6M7P - chains A and P of the 3 polymer chains in the assembly; structure by X-ray diffraction, 1.75 A resolution.

# Chain A
Name: DNA polymerase eta
Organism: Homo sapiens
Notes: EC 2.7.7.7
UniProt: Q9Y253 (POLH_HUMAN); residues 1-432 here = UniProt positions 1-432
Amino-acid sequence (435 residues; row label = number of the first residue in the row; numbers below 1 keep their minus sign (Gly-2 is residue -2)):
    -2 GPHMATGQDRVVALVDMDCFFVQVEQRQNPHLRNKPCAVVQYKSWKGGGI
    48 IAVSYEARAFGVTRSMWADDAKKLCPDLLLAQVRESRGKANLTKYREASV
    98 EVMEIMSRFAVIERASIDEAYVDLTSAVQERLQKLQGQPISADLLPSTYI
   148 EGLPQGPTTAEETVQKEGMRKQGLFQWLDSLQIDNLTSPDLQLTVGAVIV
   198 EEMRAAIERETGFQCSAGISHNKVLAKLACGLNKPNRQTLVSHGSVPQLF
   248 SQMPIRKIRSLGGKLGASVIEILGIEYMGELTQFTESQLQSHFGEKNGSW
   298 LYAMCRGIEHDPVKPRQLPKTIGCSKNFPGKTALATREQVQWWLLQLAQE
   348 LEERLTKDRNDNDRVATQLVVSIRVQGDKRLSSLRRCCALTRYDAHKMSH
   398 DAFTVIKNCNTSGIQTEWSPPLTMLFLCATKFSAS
Unresolved in the structure: 155-158, 410-412
Differences from the reference sequence: expression tag (-2 to 0)
Metal / ion sites: Mg2+ site 1: Asp13, Met14, Asp115 (together with DZ4); Mg2+ site 2: Asp13, Asp115, Glu116 (together with DZ4) (shared with DG9(P) of chain P)
Small-molecule neighbours: DZ4 (2'-deoxy-5'-O-[(R)-hydroxy{[(R)-hydroxy(phosphonooxy)phosphoryl]amino}phosphoryl]adenosine): Asp13, Met14, Asp15, Cys16, Phe17, Phe18, Ile48, Ala49, Tyr52, Arg55, Arg61, Ile114, Asp115, Glu116, Lys231
Curated features (UniProtKB/Swiss-Prot):
  - binding site (Mg(2+)): Asp13, Met14, Asp115, Glu116
  - binding site (Mn(2+)): Asp13, Met14, Asp115, Glu116
  - binding site (a 2'-deoxyribonucleoside 5'-triphosphate): Arg61
  - natural variant: Val37 (deletion: In XPV), Leu75 (deletion: In XPV), Arg93 (R93P: In XPV), Arg111 (R111H: In XPV), Thr122 (T122P: In XPV), Gly153 (G153D: In a breast cancer sample), Thr191 (T191P: In XPV), Gly263 (G263V: In XPV), Val266 (V266D: In XPV), Gly295 (G295R: In XPV), Arg361 (R361S: In XPV)
  - mutagenesis: Tyr52 (Y52A/F: Reduces DNA polymerase activity; Y52E: Reduces DNA polymerase activity. Increases fidelity of replication and reduces translesion bypass), Arg61 (R61A: Reduces enzymatic activity by two-thirds), Ser62 (S62G: Increased DNA polymerase activity and translesion bypass compared to wild-type), Ala68 (A68S/V: Severe reduction in thymine dimer translesion bypass), Asn324 to Pro326 (Reduces binding to chromatin and to monoubiquitinated PCNA. Abolishes binding to monoubiquitinated PCNA; when associated with 705-E--H-713 Del)

# Chain P
Molecule: 8-nt DNA strand
Sequence (8 nucleotides; numbered 2 to 9; the number before each row is that of its first residue):
     2 AGTGTGTG
Metal / ion sites: Mg2+: DG9 (together with DZ4) (shared with Asp13(A), Asp115(A), Glu116(A) of chain A)

# How chain A and chain P interact
Residue-residue contacts - 23 pairs, chain A then chain P:
  Ser113(A) with DG9(P), phosphate contact
  Asp115(A) with DG9(P), phosphate contact
  Glu116(A) with DG9(P), phosphate contact
  Lys224(A) with DG9(P), salt bridge to the phosphate
  Ile255(A) with DT8(P), phosphate contact
  Arg256(A) with DT8(P), hydrogen bond to the phosphate; DG9(P), salt bridge to the phosphate
  Ser257(A) with DG7(P), phosphate contact; DT8(P), hydrogen bond to the phosphate
  Leu258(A) with DT8(P), hydrogen bond to the phosphate
  Gly259(A) with DT8(P), hydrogen bond to the phosphate
  Gly260(A) with DG7(P), phosphate contact; DT8(P), phosphate contact
  Lys261(A) with DT6(P), salt bridge to the phosphate; DG7(P), hydrogen bond to the phosphate
  Leu262(A) with DG7(P), hydrogen bond to the phosphate
  Arg377(A) with DG5(P), salt bridge to the phosphate
  Leu381(A) with DT4(P), phosphate contact
  Arg382(A) with DG3(P), salt bridge to the phosphate; DT4(P), hydrogen bond to the phosphate
  Arg383(A) with DG3(P), phosphate contact
  Cys384(A) with DA2(P), phosphate contact; DG3(P), hydrogen bond to the phosphate
Other interface residues (no listed pair), chain A (19 interface residues in all): Asp13, Ser380

# In short
19 residues of chain A face 8 of chain P across their interface; the contacts include 8 hydrogen bonds and 5
salt bridges. Among the polar pairs are Arg256(A)-DT8(P), Ser257(A)-DT8(P) and Leu258(A)-DT8(P). Bound to
chain A: compound DZ4.
Here chain A is DNA polymerase eta (Homo sapiens) and chain P is an 8-nt DNA strand. Entry 6M7P (Human DNA
polymerase eta extension complex with cdA at the -2 position) was determined by X-ray diffraction together
with 6M7O, 6M7T, 6M7U and 6M7V from the same study.
